Entry 8WED (X-ray diffraction, 3.30 A resolution); this record covers chains B and C of the 3 polymer chains in the assembly.

# Chain B
Name: BRASSINOSTEROID INSENSITIVE 1-associated receptor kinase 1
Source organism: Arabidopsis thaliana
Notes: EC 2.7.10.1, 2.7.11.1
UniProt: Q94F62 (BAK1_ARATH); residues 1-220 here = UniProt positions 1-220
Chain sequence (230 residues; row label = number of the first residue in the row):
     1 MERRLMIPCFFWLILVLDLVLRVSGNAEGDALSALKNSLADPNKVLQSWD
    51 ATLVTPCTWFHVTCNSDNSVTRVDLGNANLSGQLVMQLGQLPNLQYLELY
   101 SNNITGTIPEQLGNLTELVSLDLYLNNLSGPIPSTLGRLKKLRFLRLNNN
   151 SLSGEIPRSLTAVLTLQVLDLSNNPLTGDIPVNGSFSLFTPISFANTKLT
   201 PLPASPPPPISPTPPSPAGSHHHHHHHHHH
Not modelled in the structure: 1-25, 201-230
Construct notes: expression tag (221-230)
Disulfides: Cys-57/Cys-64

# Chain C
Name: a SCOOP-like peptide from F. oxysporum f. sp. conglutinans strain Fo5176
Chain sequence (13 residues; numbered 1 to 13; the number before each row is that of its first residue):
     1 ESSSSHSERAGGR

# Chain B / chain C interface
Residue-residue contacts (5):
  Thr-52(B) with Gly-11(C); Gly-12(C)
  Leu-53(B) with Gly-12(C)
  Val-54(B) with Gly-11(C); Gly-12(C), hydrogen bond (backbone-backbone)
Also at the interface, not in a pair above, chain B (4 interface residues in all): Thr-58
Also at the interface, not in a pair above, chain C (4 interface residues in all): Ala-10, Arg-13

# Overview
The chain B/chain C interface involves 4 residues from each chain, with 1 hydrogen bond. Its one hydrogen
bond, Val-54(B)/Gly-12(C), is backbone to backbone.
Chain B is BRASSINOSTEROID INSENSITIVE 1-associated receptor kinase 1 (Arabidopsis thaliana) and chain C is a
SCOOP-like peptide from F. oxysporum f. sp. conglutinans strain Fo5176; the structure, Crystal structure of
Arabidopsis thaliana MIK2 ectodomain in complex with BAK1 ectodomain and Fusarium oxysporum SCOOPL, was
determined by X-ray diffraction together with 8WEC, 8WEE and 8WEF from the same study.
